8GAF - chains G and K of the 13 polymer chains in the assembly; structure by electron microscopy, 3.64 A resolution.

Chain G:
Protein: Cas8
Organism: Neisseria lactamica
Reference sequence: A0A1V0DVX6 (A0A1V0DVX6_NEILA); residues 1-582 here = UniProt positions 1-582
Sequence (582 residues; row label = number of the first residue in the row):
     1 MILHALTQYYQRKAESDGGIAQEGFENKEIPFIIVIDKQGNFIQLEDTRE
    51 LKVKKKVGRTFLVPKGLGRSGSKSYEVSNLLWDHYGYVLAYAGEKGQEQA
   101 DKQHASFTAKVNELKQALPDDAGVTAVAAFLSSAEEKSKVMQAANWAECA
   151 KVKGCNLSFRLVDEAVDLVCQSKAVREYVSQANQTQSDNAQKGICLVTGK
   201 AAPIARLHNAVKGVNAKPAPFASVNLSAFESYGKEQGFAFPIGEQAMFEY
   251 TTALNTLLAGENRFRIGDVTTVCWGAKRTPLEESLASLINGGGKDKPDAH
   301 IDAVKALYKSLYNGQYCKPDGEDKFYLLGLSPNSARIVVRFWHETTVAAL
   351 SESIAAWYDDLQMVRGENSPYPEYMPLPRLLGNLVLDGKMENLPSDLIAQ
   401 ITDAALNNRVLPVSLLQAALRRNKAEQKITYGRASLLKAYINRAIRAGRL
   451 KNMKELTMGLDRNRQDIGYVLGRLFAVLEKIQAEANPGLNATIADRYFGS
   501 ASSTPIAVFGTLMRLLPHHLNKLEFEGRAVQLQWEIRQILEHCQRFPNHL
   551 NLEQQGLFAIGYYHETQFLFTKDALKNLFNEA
Not modelled in the structure: 279-298, 346-582
Sequence notes: conflict Ala190 (Val in A0A1V0DVX6), Ala239 (Ile in A0A1V0DVX6), Ile242 (Val in A0A1V0DVX6), Gly260 (Ser in A0A1V0DVX6), Thr271 (Ala in A0A1V0DVX6), Ala299 (Glu in A0A1V0DVX6), Ala306 (Thr in A0A1V0DVX6), Cys317 (Gln in A0A1V0DVX6), Glu322 (Lys in A0A1V0DVX6), Asp323 (Glu in A0A1V0DVX6), Ile481 (Thr in A0A1V0DVX6), Tyr562 (Cys in A0A1V0DVX6)

Chain K:
Molecule: crRNA
Sequence (43 nucleotides; numbered 1 to 43; the number before each row is that of its first residue):
     1 GUUGAAACAGGGUCAGCUUGCCGUAGGUGGCAUCGCCCUCGUC

Chain G / chain K interface:
Residue-residue contacts (6; chain G residue first):
  Ala228(G) - A7(K)  base contact
  Glu230(G) - A5(K)  hydrogen bond to the base
  Ser231(G) - G4(K)  base contact
  Ser231(G) - A5(K)  base contact
  Tyr232(G) - U3(K)  hydrogen bond to the base
  Tyr232(G) - G4(K)  hydrogen bond to the base

In short:
The chain G/chain K interface involves 4 residues from each chain; the contacts include 3 hydrogen bonds.
Polar pairs include Glu230(G)-A5(K), Tyr232(G)-U3(K) and Tyr232(G)-G4(K).
Here chain G is Cas8 (Neisseria lactamica) and chain K is crRNA. Entry 8GAF (Exploiting Activation and
Inactivation Mechanisms in Type I-C CRISPR-Cas3 for Genome Editing Applications) was determined by electron
microscopy, deposited together with 8G9S, 8G9T, 8G9U, 8GAM and 8GAN.
